Entry 8ABU (X-ray diffraction, 1.66 A resolution); this record covers chains A and B of the 3 polymer chains in the assembly.

Chain A (and B):
Molecule: SnoaL-like domain-containing protein
Source organism: Novosphingobium aromaticivorans DSM 12444
Notes: chain B of this document is another copy of the same molecule, construct and numbering; everything in this record applies to it too
UniProt: Q2G4I2 (Q2G4I2_NOVAD); numbering as in UniProt (aligned over 1-243)
Sequence (251 residues; each row starts with the number of its first residue):
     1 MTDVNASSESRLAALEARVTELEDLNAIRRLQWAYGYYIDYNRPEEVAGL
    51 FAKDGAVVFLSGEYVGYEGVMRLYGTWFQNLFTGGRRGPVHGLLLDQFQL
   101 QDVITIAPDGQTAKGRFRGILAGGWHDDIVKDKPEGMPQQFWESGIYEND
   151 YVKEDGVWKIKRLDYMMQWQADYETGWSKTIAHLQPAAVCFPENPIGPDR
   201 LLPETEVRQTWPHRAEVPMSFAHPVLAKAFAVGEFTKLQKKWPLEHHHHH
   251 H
Not modelled in the structure: 1-7, 182-184, 243-251 (chain B: 1-2, 243-251)
Sequence notes: engineered mutation Q97 (His in Q2G4I2); expression tag (244-251)
Residues lining bound ligands: erythro-DGPD (LJU; (1S,2R)-1,2-bis(3-methoxy-4-oxidanyl-phenyl)propane-1,3-diol): Y35, I39, V57, F59, L73, Y74, W77, F78, L81, F82, L95, Q97, L121, M137, F141, E143, Y147, L163, Y165, Q170
What the authors report for this chain:
  - binding site for erythro-DGPD: Y35, Y74, Y147
  - mutagenesis - Y35F, D40A, E143A, E143Q, Y147F: abolished catalytic activity
  - mutagenesis - D40N, Y74F, H183A, H183Q: decreased catalytic activity
  - catalytic residues: E143, Y165 (proposed by the authors, not directly observed)
  - catalytic residues: Y35, D40, Y147

Interface between chain A and chain B:
Residue-residue contacts - 128 pairs, chain A then chain B:
  R11(A) with E9(B), salt bridge; L12(B); A13(B); E16(B), salt bridge
  L15(A) with L15(B), hydrophobic; E16(B); V19(B), hydrophobic
  R18(A) with E16(B); V19(B); T20(B), hydrogen bond; E23(B), salt bridge
  V19(A) with V19(B), hydrophobic
  L22(A) with L22(B), hydrophobic; N26(B)
  L25(A) with N26(B)
  L100(A) with F98(B), hydrophobic; Q99(B)
  Q101(A) with W33(B), hydrogen bond (side chain-backbone); G36(B); Y37(B), hydrogen bond (backbone-side chain); F98(B); Q99(B), hydrogen bond (side chain-backbone)
  D102(A) with W33(B)
  V103(A) with R30(B); W33(B), hydrophobic; Y37(B), hydrophobic
  I104(A) with R30(B), hydrogen bond (backbone-side chain)
  T105(A) with R30(B), hydrogen bond
  R116(A) with Y37(B); Y41(B), hydrogen bond
  F117(A) with Y37(B)
  R118(A) with Y37(B); D40(B), salt bridge; D96(B), salt bridge; F98(B)
  I120(A) with F98(B), hydrophobic
  W142(A) with W142(B), hydrophobic; Y173(B), hydrogen bond
  S144(A) with F98(B)
  I146(A) with Y41(B)
  W169(A) with L94(B); D96(B), hydrogen bond
  D172(A) with Y173(B)
  Y173(A) with Y173(B), hydrogen bond (backbone-side chain)
  T175(A) with Q140(B), hydrogen bond (backbone-side chain); Y173(B)
  G176(A) with Q140(B); Y173(B)
  W177(A) with L94(B), hydrophobic; A122(B), hydrophobic; G123(B), hydrogen bond (side chain-backbone); G124(B); H126(B); Q140(B), hydrogen bond (backbone-side chain); F141(B); W142(B), hydrophobic; Y173(B), hydrophobic
  S178(A) with W125(B), hydrogen bond (side chain-backbone); H126(B); D127(B), hydrogen bond (backbone-backbone); Q139(B), hydrogen bond (side chain-backbone); Q140(B), hydrogen bond (backbone-side chain)
  K179(A) with D127(B), salt bridge; Q139(B), hydrogen bond; Q140(B)
  T180(A) with H126(B), hydrogen bond (backbone-side chain)
  W211(A) with G92(B); L94(B), hydrophobic; H126(B)
  P212(A) with H91(B); G92(B), hydrogen bond (backbone-backbone); H126(B); D128(B)
  H213(A) with H91(B)
  R214(A) with P89(B); V90(B); L93(B), hydrogen bond (side chain-backbone)
  A215(A) with P89(B)
  E216(A) with Y41(B); R43(B), salt bridge; P89(B)
  V217(A) with Y41(B), hydrogen bond (backbone-side chain)
  M219(A) with Y37(B); Y41(B), hydrophobic
  F221(A) with R30(B); A34(B), hydrophobic; Y38(B)
  H223(A) with Y38(B); E46(B), hydrogen bond (side chain-backbone); G49(B); L50(B)
  P224(A) with A34(B), hydrophobic; Y38(B); L50(B)
  V225(A) with L31(B), hydrophobic; G49(B); L50(B); V157(B); W158(B); K159(B)
  L226(A) with G49(B)
  F230(A) with E45(B); E46(B)
  V232(A) with E45(B); E46(B); R87(B)
  F235(A) with E45(B); A48(B), hydrophobic; G49(B); Y67(B), hydrophobic; M71(B)
  T236(A) with E45(B), hydrogen bond
  L238(A) with Y67(B), hydrophobic; E68(B); M71(B), hydrophobic
  Q239(A) with P44(B); M71(B); G75(B); T76(B); Q79(B), hydrogen bond
  K240(A) with T76(B), hydrogen bond (backbone-side chain); N80(B), hydrogen bond (backbone-side chain)
  K241(A) with N80(B), hydrogen bond; G84(B), hydrogen bond (side chain-backbone)
  W242(A) with T76(B); W77(B); N80(B); I196(B), hydrophobic
Also at the interface, not in a pair above, chain A (55 interface residues in all): S8, L12, R29, E174, A222
Also at the interface, not in a pair above, chain B (65 interface residues in all): R29, L81, G85, Q97

Overview:
Chain A and chain B form an interface of 55 and 65 residues respectively; the contacts include 29 hydrogen
bonds and 7 salt bridges. Among the polar pairs are R11(A)-E9(B), R11(A)-E16(B) and R18(A)-E23(B). From the
paper: catalytic residues E143(A), Y165(A) and Y35(A) among others; Y35F, D40A and E143A of chain A, among
others, abolish catalytic activity; 9 substitutions were tested in all.
Chain A and chain B are both SnoaL-like domain-containing protein (Novosphingobium aromaticivorans DSM 12444);
the structure, Crystal structure of NaLdpA mutant H97Q in complex with erythro-DGPD, was determined by X-ray
diffraction, deposited together with 8ABT, 8ABV and 8ABW.
